7DBN - chains B and E of the 3 polymer chains in the assembly; structure by X-ray diffraction, 2.67 A resolution.

# Chain B
Name: HIV-1 RT p51 subunit
From: Human immunodeficiency virus type 1
Reference sequence: P12497 (POL_HV1N5); residues 1-428 here correspond to UniProt positions 588-1015 (UniProt number = residue number + 587)
Sequence (444 residues; each row starts with the number of its first residue; numbers below 1 keep their minus sign (Met-15 is residue -15)):
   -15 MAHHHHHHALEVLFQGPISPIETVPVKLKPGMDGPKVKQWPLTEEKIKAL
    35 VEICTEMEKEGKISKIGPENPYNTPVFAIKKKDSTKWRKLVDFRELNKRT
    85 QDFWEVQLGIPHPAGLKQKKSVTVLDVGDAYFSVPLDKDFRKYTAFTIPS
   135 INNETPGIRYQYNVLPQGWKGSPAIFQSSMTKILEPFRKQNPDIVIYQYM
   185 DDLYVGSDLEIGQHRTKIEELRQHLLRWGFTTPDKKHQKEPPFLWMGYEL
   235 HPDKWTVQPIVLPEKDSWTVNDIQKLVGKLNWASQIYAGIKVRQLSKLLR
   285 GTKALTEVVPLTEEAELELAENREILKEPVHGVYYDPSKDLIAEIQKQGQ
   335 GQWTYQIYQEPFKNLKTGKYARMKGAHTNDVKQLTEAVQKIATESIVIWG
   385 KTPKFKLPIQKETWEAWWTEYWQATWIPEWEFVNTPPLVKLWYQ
Unresolved in the structure: -15 to 4, 214-230, 428
Differences from the reference sequence: expression tag (-15 to 0); engineered mutation Ser162 (Cys749 in P12497), Ser280 (Cys867 in P12497)
Curated features (UniProtKB/Swiss-Prot):
  - region: Phe227 to His235 (RT 'primer grip')
  - motif: Trp398 to Trp414 (Tryptophan repeat motif)
  - binding site (Mg(2+)): Asp110, Asp185, Asp186
  - site (Essential for RT p66/p51 heterodimerization): Trp401, Trp414

# Chain E
Molecule: DNA/RNA
Sequence (38 nucleotides; each row starts with the number of its first residue; numbers below 1 keep their minus sign (DT-4 is residue -4)):
    -4 TAATGCCCCCCCTTCGGTGCTTTGCACCGAAGGGGGGG
Unresolved in the structure: -4 to -2
Modified residues: OMC (o2'-methylycytidine-5'-monophosphate) at position 2; OMC (o2'-methylycytidine-5'-monophosphate) at position 4
Small-molecule neighbours: 2'-deoxycytidine-5'-triphosphate (DCP): DG0, DC1, DG33

# Interface between chain B and chain E
Contacting residue pairs (4; chain B residue first):
  Lys22(B) - OMC_4(E)  salt bridge to the phosphate
  Trp266(B) - DT16(E)  base contact
  Gln269(B) - DT16(E)  hydrogen bond to the base
  Lys395(B) - DG24(E)  salt bridge to the phosphate
Also at the interface, not in a pair above, chain B (5 interface residues in all): Phe346
Also at the interface, not in a pair above, chain E (4 interface residues in all): DC23

# In short
Chain B and chain E form an interface of 5 and 4 residues respectively; the contacts include 1 hydrogen bond
and 2 salt bridges. Polar contacts include Gln269(B)-DT16(E), Lys22(B)-OMC_4(E) and Lys395(B)-DG24(E). Bound
to chain E: 2'-deoxycytidine-5'-triphosphate. UniProt lists 3 Mg2+-binding residues on chain B.
Here chain B is HIV-1 RT p51 subunit (Human immunodeficiency virus type 1) and chain E is DNA/RNA. Entry 7DBN
(HIV-1 reverse transcriptase mutant Q151M/Y115F/F116Y/M184V/F160M:DNA:dCTP ternary complex) was determined by
X-ray diffraction together with 7DBM from the same study.
